2Y85 - chain A; structure by X-ray diffraction, 2.40 A resolution.

== Chain A ==
Molecule: Phosphoribosyl isomerase A
From: Mycobacterium tuberculosis
Notes: EC 5.3.1.24, 5.3.1.16
UniProt: P60578 (HIS4_MYCTU); residues 2-245 here correspond to UniProt positions 1-244 (UniProt number = residue number - 1)
Amino-acid sequence (244 residues; each row starts with the number of its first residue):
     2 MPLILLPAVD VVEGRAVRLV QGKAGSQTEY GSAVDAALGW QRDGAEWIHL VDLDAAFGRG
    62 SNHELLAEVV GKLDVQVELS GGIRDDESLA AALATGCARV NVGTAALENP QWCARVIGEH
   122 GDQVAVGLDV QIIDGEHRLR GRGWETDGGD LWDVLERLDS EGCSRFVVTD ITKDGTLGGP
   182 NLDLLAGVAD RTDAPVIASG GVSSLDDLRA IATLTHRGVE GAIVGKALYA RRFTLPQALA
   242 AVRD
Not modelled in the structure: 20-28, 245
Ion coordination: Na+ site 1: Leu129, Asp130, Val168, Thr170; Na+ site 2: Ile172, Asp175 (shared with 1 residue of chain B); Na+ site 3: Ile224 (together with 137)
Ligand contacts: 137 (1-(O-carboxy-phenylamino)-1-deoxy-D-ribulose-5-phosphate): Ala9, Asp11, His50, Val52, Leu54, Ala57, Phe58, Ser81, Gly82, Asn102, Arg143, Lys174, Asp175, Gly176, Thr177, Ser200, Gly201, Gly202, Val203, Ile224, Val225, Gly226, Lys227
Reported in the primary citation:
  - catalytic residues: Asp11, Asp175
  - binding site for 137: Asp11, His50, Ser81, Arg143, Asp175
  - conformationally variable residues (loop rearrangement): Asp175
  - contacts within the chain: Asp130-Arg143, Arg143-Thr170, Arg143-Asp175
  - mutagenesis - D11A, D175A: abolished catalytic activity
  - mutagenesis - R143A: decreased catalytic activity on PRA
  - mutagenesis - W145A: unchanged catalytic activity on PRA
  - mutagenesis - R19A, T105A, D130A, R143A, T170A: decreased catalytic activity on ProFAR
  - mutagenesis - W145A: abolished catalytic activity on ProFAR

== In short ==
Ligands of chain A: compound 137. Leu129, Asp130, Val168 and Thr170 form the Na+ site 1. Ile172 and Asp175
coordinate Na+ site 2. From the paper: catalytic residues Asp11 and Asp175; R19A, T105A and D130A, among
others, reduce catalytic activity on ProFAR; 8 substitutions were tested in all.
Chain A is Phosphoribosyl isomerase A (Mycobacterium tuberculosis); the structure, Crystal structure of
mycobacterium tuberculosis phosphoribosyl isomerase with bound rcdrp, was determined by X-ray diffraction
together with 2Y88 and 2Y89 from the same study.
